Entry 4PP8 (X-ray diffraction, 1.95 A resolution); this record covers chains B and C of the 4 polymer chains in the assembly.

[Chain B]
Molecule: NKG2-D type II integral membrane protein
From: Mus musculus
Notes: fragment: rae-1beta
UniProt: O54709 (NKG2D_MOUSE); residues 109-232 here = UniProt positions 109-232
Amino-acid sequence (125 residues; each row starts with the number of its first residue):
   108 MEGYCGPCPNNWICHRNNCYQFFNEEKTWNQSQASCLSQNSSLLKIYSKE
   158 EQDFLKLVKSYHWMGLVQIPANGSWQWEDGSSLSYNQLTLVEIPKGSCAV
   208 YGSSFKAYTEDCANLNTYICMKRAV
Differences from the reference sequence: initiating methionine (108)
UniProt features mapped onto this chain:
  - glycosylation (N-linked (GlcNAc...) asparagine): Asn137, Asn147, Asn179
Cystine bridges: Cys112-Cys121, Cys115-Cys126, Cys143-Cys227, Cys205-Cys219

[Chain C]
Molecule: Retinoic acid early-inducible protein 1-beta
From: Mus musculus
Notes: fragment: immunoreceptor nkg2d
UniProt: O08603 (RAE1B_MOUSE); residues 1-174 here correspond to UniProt positions 31-204 (UniProt number = residue number + 30)
Amino-acid sequence (174 residues; numbered 1 to 174; the number before each row is that of its first residue):
     1 DAHSLRCNLTIKDPTPADPLWYEAKCFVGEILILHLSNINKTMTSGDPGE
    51 TANATEVKKCLTQPLKNLCQKLRNKVSNTKVDTHKTNGYPHLQVTMIYPQ
   101 SQGRTPSATWEFNISDSYFFTFYTENMSWRSANDESGVIMNKWKDDGEFV
   151 KQLKFLIHECSQKMDEFLKQSKEK
Not modelled in the structure: 1-2, 41-53, 80-88, 171-174
UniProt features mapped onto this chain:
  - glycosylation (N-linked (GlcNAc...) asparagine): Asn8, Asn40, Asn53, Asn113, Asn126
Cystine bridges: Cys7-Cys26, Cys60-Cys160

[How chain B and chain C interact]
Pairs across the interface (16):
  Lys166(B) with Lys71(C); Glu148(C), salt bridge
  Ser167(B) with Glu148(C), hydrogen bond (backbone-side chain)
  Tyr168(B) with Glu148(C); Lys151(C); Gln152(C); Phe155(C), hydrophobic
  Val198(B) with Glu159(C)
  Ile200(B) with His158(C)
  Val207(B) with Phe155(C), hydrophobic
  Lys213(B) with Glu159(C), salt bridge
  Tyr215(B) with Phe155(C), hydrophobic; Glu159(C), hydrogen bond
  Glu217(B) with Lys151(C), salt bridge; Phe155(C)
  Asn223(B) with Lys151(C), hydrogen bond

[Summary]
The interface between chain B and chain C involves 10 residues on one side and 7 on the other; the contacts
include 3 hydrogen bonds and 3 salt bridges. Among the polar pairs are Lys166(B)-Glu148(C),
Lys213(B)-Glu159(C) and Glu217(B)-Lys151(C).
Chain B is NKG2-D type II integral membrane protein and chain C is Retinoic acid early-inducible protein
1-beta, both from Mus musculus; the structure, Crystal structure of murine NK cell ligand RAE-1 beta in
complex with NKG2D, was determined by X-ray diffraction.
